4V1O - chains A and E of the 26 polymer chains in the assembly; structure by electron microscopy, 9.70 A resolution (very low resolution: no residue pairs are listed; an interface is given only as per-side residue counts).

== Chain A ==
Protein: DNA-directed RNA polymerase II subunit RPB1
From: Saccharomyces cerevisiae
Notes: EC 2.7.7.6
UniProt: P04050 (RPB1_YEAST); numbering as in UniProt (aligned over 1-1733)
Amino-acid sequence (1733 residues; row label = number of the first residue in the row):
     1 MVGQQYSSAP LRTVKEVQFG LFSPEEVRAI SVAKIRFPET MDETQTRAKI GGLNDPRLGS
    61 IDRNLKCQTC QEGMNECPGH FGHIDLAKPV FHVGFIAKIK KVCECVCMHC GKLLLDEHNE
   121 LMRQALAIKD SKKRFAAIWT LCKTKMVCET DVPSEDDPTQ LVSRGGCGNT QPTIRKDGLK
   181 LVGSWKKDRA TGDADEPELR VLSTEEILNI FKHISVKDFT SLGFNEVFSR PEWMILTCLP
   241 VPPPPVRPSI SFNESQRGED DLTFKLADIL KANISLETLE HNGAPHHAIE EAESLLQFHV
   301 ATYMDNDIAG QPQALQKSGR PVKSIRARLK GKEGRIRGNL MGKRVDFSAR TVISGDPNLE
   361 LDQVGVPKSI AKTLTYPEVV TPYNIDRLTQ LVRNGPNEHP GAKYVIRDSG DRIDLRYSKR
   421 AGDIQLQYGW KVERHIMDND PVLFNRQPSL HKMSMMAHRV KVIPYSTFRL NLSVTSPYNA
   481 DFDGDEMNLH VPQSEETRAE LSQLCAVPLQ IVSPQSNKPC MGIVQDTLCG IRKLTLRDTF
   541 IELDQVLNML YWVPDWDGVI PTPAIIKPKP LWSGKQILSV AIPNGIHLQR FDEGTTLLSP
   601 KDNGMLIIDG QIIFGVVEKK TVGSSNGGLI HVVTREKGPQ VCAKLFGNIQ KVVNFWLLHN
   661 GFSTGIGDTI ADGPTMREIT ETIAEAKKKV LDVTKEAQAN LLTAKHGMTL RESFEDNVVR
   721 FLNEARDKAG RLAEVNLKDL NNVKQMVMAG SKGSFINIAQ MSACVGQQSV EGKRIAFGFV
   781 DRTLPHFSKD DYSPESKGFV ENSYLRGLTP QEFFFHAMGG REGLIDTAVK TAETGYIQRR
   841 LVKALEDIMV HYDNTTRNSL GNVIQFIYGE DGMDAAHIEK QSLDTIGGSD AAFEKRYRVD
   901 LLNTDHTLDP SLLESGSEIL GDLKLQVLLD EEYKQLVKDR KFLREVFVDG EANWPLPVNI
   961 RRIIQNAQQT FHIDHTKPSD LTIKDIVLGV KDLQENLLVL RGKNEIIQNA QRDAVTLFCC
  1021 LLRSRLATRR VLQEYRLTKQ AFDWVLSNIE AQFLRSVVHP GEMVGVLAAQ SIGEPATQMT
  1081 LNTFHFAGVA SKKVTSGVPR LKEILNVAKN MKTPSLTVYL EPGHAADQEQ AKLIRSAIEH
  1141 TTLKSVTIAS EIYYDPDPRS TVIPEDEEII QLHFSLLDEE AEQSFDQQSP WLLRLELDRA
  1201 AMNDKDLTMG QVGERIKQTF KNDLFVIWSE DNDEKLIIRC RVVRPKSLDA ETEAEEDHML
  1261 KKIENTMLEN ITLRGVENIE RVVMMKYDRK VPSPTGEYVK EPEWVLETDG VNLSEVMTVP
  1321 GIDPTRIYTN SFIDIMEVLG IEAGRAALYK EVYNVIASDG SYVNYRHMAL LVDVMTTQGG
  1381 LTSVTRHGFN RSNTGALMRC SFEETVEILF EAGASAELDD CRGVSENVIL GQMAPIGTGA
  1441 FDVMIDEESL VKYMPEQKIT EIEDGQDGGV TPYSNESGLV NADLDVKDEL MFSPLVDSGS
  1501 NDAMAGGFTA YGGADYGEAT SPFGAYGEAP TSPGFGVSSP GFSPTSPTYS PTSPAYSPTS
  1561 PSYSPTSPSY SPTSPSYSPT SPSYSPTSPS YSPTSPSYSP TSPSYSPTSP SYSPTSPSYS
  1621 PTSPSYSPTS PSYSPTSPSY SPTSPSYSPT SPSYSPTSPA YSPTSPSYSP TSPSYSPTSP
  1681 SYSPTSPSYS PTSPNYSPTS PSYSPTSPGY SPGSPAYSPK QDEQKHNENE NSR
Not modelled in the structure: 1-2, 1081-1091, 1177-1186, 1244-1253, 1456-1733
Bound ions: Zn2+ site 1: C67, C70, C77, H80; Zn2+ site 2: C107, C110, C148, C167; Mg2+: D481, D483, D485 (shared with 1 residue of chain P)
UniProt features mapped onto this chain:
  - region: P248 to D260 (Lid loop), N306 to K323 (Rudder loop), P810 to E822 (Bridging helix)
  - binding site (Zn(2+)): C67, C70, C77, H80, C107, C110, C148, C167
  - binding site (Mg(2+)): D481, D483, D485
  - modified residue: T1471 (Phosphothreonine)
  - cross-link (Glycyl lysine isopeptide (Lys-Gly)): K695 (interchain with G-Cter in ubiquitin), K1246 (interchain with G-Cter in ubiquitin), K1350 (interchain with G-Cter in ubiquitin)

== Chain E ==
Protein: DNA-directed RNA polymerases I, II, and III subunit rpabc 1
From: Saccharomyces cerevisiae
UniProt: P20434 (RPAB1_YEAST); residues 1-215 here = UniProt positions 1-215
Amino-acid sequence (215 residues; each row starts with the number of its first residue):
     1 MDQENERNIS RLWRAFRTVK EMVKDRGYFI TQEEVELPLE DFKAKYCDSM GRPQRKMMSF
    61 QANPTEESIS KFPDMGSLWV EFCDEPSVGV KTMKTFVIHI QEKNFQTGIF VYQNNITPSA
   121 MKLVPSIPPA TIETFNEAAL VVNITHHELV PKHIRLSSDE KRELLKRYRL KESQLPRIQR
   181 ADPVALYLGL KRGEVVKIIR KSETSGRYAS YRICM
Not modelled in the structure: 1

== Chain A / chain E interface ==
At this resolution (10 A) residue pairs are not listed: 56 residues of chain A and 43 of chain E lie at the interface.

== Summary ==
56 residues of chain A face 43 of chain E across their interface. C67(A), C70(A), C77(A) and H80(A) coordinate
Zn2+ site 1. C107(A), C110(A), C148(A) and C167(A) form the Zn2+ site 2. UniProt lists 8 Zn2+-binding residues
and 3 Mg2+-binding residues on chain A.
Here chain A is DNA-directed RNA polymerase II subunit RPB1 and chain E is DNA-directed RNA polymerases I, II,
and III subunit rpabc 1, both from Saccharomyces cerevisiae. Entry 4V1O (Architecture of the RNA polymerase
II-Mediator core transcription initiation complex) was determined by electron microscopy together with 4V1M
and 4V1N from the same study.
